PDB entry 1U8M | X-ray diffraction, 2.40 A resolution | chains A and C of the 3 polymer chains in the assembly

Chain A:
Protein: Antibody 2F5 (light chain)
Organism: Homo sapiens
Notes: antibody fragment or engineered binder
Amino-acid sequence (214 residues; numbered 1 to 214; the number before each row is that of its first residue):
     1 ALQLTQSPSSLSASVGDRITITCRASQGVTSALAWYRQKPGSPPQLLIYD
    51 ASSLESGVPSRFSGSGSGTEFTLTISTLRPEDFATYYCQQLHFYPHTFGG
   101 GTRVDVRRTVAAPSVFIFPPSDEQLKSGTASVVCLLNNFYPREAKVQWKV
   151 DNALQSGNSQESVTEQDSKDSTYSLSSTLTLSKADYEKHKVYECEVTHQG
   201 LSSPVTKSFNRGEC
Cystine bridges: Cys23-Cys88, Cys134-Cys194

Chain C:
Protein: GP41 peptide
Amino-acid sequence (7 residues; each row starts with the number of its first residue):
     1 ELDKYAS

How chain A and chain C interact:
Residue-residue contacts (11; chain A residue first):
  Leu91(A) - Asp3(C)
  His92(A) - Leu2(C)
  His92(A) - Asp3(C)  hydrogen bond (backbone-backbone)
  His92(A) - Ala6(C)
  Phe93(A) - Glu1(C)
  Phe93(A) - Leu2(C)  hydrophobic
  Tyr94(A) - Glu1(C)  hydrogen bond (backbone-backbone)
  Tyr94(A) - Leu2(C)
  Tyr94(A) - Asp3(C)  hydrogen bond
  Tyr94(A) - Lys4(C)  hydrogen bond (side chain-backbone)
  His96(A) - Asp3(C)  salt bridge
Also at the interface, not in a pair above, chain C (6 interface residues in all): Ser7

Summary:
Chain A and chain C form an interface of 5 and 6 residues respectively, with 4 hydrogen bonds and 1 salt
bridge. Polar contacts include His96(A)-Asp3(C), Tyr94(A)-Asp3(C) and Tyr94(A)-Lys4(C).
Chain A is Antibody 2F5 (light chain) (Homo sapiens) and chain C is GP41 peptide; the structure, Crystal
structure of the HIV-1 Cross Neutralizing Monoclonal Antibody 2F5 in complex with gp41 Peptide ELDKYAS, was
determined by X-ray diffraction, deposited together with 1U8H, 1U8I, 1U8J, 1U8L, 1U8N, 1U8O and 14 further
entries.
